PDB entry 8DLF | electron microscopy, 3.23 A resolution | chains C and F of the 6 polymer chains in the assembly

[Chain C]
Molecule: Epstein-Barr nuclear antigen 1
From: Human herpesvirus 4 strain B95-8
UniProt: P03211 (EBNA1_EBVB9); residues 458-617 here = UniProt positions 458-617
Sequence (160 residues; each row starts with the number of its first residue):
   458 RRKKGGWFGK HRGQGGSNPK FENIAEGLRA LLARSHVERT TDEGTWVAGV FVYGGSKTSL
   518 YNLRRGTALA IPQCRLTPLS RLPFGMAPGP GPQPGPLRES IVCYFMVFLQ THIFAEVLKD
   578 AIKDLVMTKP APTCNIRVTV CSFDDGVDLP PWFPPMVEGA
Disordered / not traced: 615-617
Swiss-Prot annotation at these positions:
  - active site: Tyr518 (For site-specific DNA endonuclease activity)
  - binding site (DNA): Lys460, Lys461, Tyr518
  - site: Arg491 (Interaction dimer-dimer), Tyr518 (Interaction dimer-dimer. Required for episome maintenance and generation of immortalized B cells in the host)
  - mutagenesis: Lys460 to Lys461 (Severe loss of oriP-dependent DNA replication; loss of DNA-binding), Arg491 (R491A: Impaired cooperative DNA binding; R491E: Loss of DNA replication and cooperative DNA binding), Tyr518 (Y518A: 10 fold decrease in DNA-binding; Y518A: Complete loss of endocucleoase nicks in the DNA; Y518E: Complete loss of DNA-binding; Y518F: No effect on DNA-binding ...), Asp581 (D581A: Loss of DNA replication and cooperative DNA binding; D581E: Forms single dimer binding to DNA), Thr585 (T585P: Decreased EBNA1-DNA binding, formation of functional chromatin, and origin recognition complex recruitment at oriP)

[Chain F]
Molecule: 2xfr DNA
From: Human herpesvirus 4 strain B95-8
Sequence (56 nucleotides; row label = number of the first residue in the row):
     1 GATAGGATAG CCTATGCTAC CCAGATATAA ATTAGGATAG CATATACTAC CCAGAT

[How chain C and chain F interact]
Contacting residue pairs (24; chain C residue first):
  Lys460(C) with DG40(F), sugar contact
  Gly463(C) with DG40(F), hydrogen bond to the base; DC41(F), sugar contact
  Trp464(C) with DC41(F), hydrogen bond to the sugar; DA42(F), sugar contact
  His468(C) with DT43(F), salt bridge to the phosphate
  Arg469(C) with DT43(F), base contact; DA44(F), hydrogen bond to the sugar
  Lys477(C) with DA37(F), hydrogen bond to the base; DT38(F), hydrogen bond to the base
  Asn480(C) with DG35(F), phosphate contact
  Ile481(C) with DG36(F), phosphate contact
  Ser513(C) with DT38(F), hydrogen bond to the phosphate
  Thr515(C) with DT38(F), hydrogen bond to the phosphate; DA39(F), base contact
  Ser516(C) with DA37(F), sugar contact; DT38(F), phosphate contact
  Asn519(C) with DA37(F), hydrogen bond to the phosphate; DT38(F), base contact
  Leu554(C) with DC47(F), phosphate contact
  Lys586(C) with DG36(F), salt bridge to the phosphate
  Pro589(C) with DT38(F), phosphate contact
  Thr590(C) with DG36(F), phosphate contact; DA37(F), hydrogen bond to the phosphate
Interface residues without a listed pair, chain C (18 interface residues in all): Gly462, Phe465

[In short]
Chain C and chain F form an interface of 18 and 11 residues respectively, with 9 hydrogen bonds and 2 salt
bridges. Polar pairs include Gly463(C)-DG40(F), Lys477(C)-DA37(F) and Lys477(C)-DT38(F).
Here chain C is Epstein-Barr nuclear antigen 1 and chain F is 2xfr DNA, both from Human herpesvirus 4 strain
B95-8. Entry 8DLF (EBNA1 DNA binding domain (DBD) (458-617)+2 repeats of family repeat (FR) region) was
determined by electron microscopy.
